PDB entry 5VIY | electron microscopy, 6.20 A resolution (low resolution: residue-level contacts below are approximate; hydrogen-bond / salt-bridge calls are withheld) | chains G and H of the 16 polymer chains in the assembly

# Chain G
Protein: BG1 Fab light chain
From: Homo sapiens
UniProt: P01834 (IGKC_HUMAN); residues 108-214 here correspond to UniProt positions 1-107 (UniProt number = residue number - 107)
Amino-acid sequence (214 residues; each row starts with the number of its first residue):
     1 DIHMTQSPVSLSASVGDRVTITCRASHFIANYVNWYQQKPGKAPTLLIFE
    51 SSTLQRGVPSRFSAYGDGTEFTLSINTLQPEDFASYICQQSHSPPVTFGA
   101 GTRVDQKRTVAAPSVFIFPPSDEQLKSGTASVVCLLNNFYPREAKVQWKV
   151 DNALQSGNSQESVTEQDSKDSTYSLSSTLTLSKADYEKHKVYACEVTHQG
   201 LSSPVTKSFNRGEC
Disordered / not traced: 15, 214
Cystine bridges: Cys23-Cys88, Cys134-Cys194

# Chain H
Protein: BG1 Fab heavy chain
From: Homo sapiens
UniProt: S6B291 (S6B291_HUMAN); residues 134-233 here correspond to UniProt positions 137-236 (UniProt number = residue number + 3)
Amino-acid sequence (233 residues; each row starts with the number of its first residue):
     1 AEQLVESGGGLVPPGRSLRLSCSASGFYFPDYAMAWVRQAPGQGLQWVGF
    51 MRGWAYGGSAQFAAFAVGKFAISRDDGRNVVYLDVKNPTFEDTGVYFCAR
   101 EQRNKDYRYGQEGFGYSYGMDVWGRGTTVVVSTASTKGPSVFPLAPSSKS
   151 TSGGTAALGCLVKDYFPEPVTVSWNSGALTSGVHTFPAVLQSSGLYSLSS
   201 VVTVPSSSLGTQTYICNVNHKPSNTKVDKRVEP
Disordered / not traced: 147-154, 210-211
Cystine bridges: Cys22-Cys98, Cys160-Cys216

# Interface between chain G and chain H
Residue-residue contacts (53):
  Asn34(G) - Ser117(H)
  Asn34(G) - Gly119(H)
  Gln38(G) - Gln39(H)
  Gln38(G) - Phe97(H)
  Ala43(G) - Trp123(H)
  Pro44(G) - Phe97(H)
  Pro44(G) - Trp123(H)
  Leu46(G) - Tyr118(H)
  Glu50(G) - Ser117(H)
  Glu50(G) - Tyr118(H)
  Gln55(G) - Gln102(H)
  Ser91(G) - Tyr116(H)
  Pro94(G) - Phe114(H)
  Pro95(G) - Trp47(H)
  Val96(G) - Trp47(H)
  Phe98(G) - Val37(H)
  Phe98(G) - Leu45(H)
  Phe98(G) - Trp47(H)
  Phe116(G) - Thr155(H)
  Phe116(G) - Ala156(H)
  Phe118(G) - Ala145(H)
  Phe118(G) - Pro146(H)
  Phe118(G) - Ala157(H)
  Pro119(G) - Ala145(H)
  Ser121(G) - Phe142(H)
  Ser121(G) - Pro143(H)
  Glu123(G) - Phe142(H)
  Glu123(G) - Pro143(H)
  Gln124(G) - Phe142(H)
  Gln124(G) - Pro143(H)
  Gln124(G) - Leu161(H)
  Ser127(G) - Phe142(H)
  Thr129(G) - Lys163(H)
  Ser131(G) - Leu161(H)
  Val133(G) - Leu144(H)
  Leu135(G) - Ala157(H)
  Leu135(G) - Phe186(H)
  Leu135(G) - Val201(H)
  Asn137(G) - His184(H)
  Asn137(G) - Thr203(H)
  Gln160(G) - Val189(H)
  Gln160(G) - Leu190(H)
  Gln160(G) - Gln191(H)
  Ser162(G) - Phe186(H)
  Ser162(G) - Pro187(H)
  Val163(G) - Pro187(H)
  Thr164(G) - Phe186(H)
  Ser174(G) - His184(H)
  Ser174(G) - Phe186(H)
  Leu175(G) - Phe186(H)
  Ser176(G) - Phe186(H)
  Ser176(G) - Ser199(H)
  Thr178(G) - Ser199(H)
Also at the interface, not in a pair above, chain G (37 interface residues in all): Tyr36, Lys42, Phe49, His92, Leu136
Also at the interface, not in a pair above, chain H (38 interface residues in all): Gln46, Gln61, Ala63, Met120, Gly124, Leu158, Ser197

# Overview
Chain G and chain H form an interface of 37 and 38 residues respectively.
Chain G is BG1 Fab light chain and chain H is BG1 Fab heavy chain, both from Homo sapiens; the structure,
BG505 SOSIP.664 in complex with broadly neutralizing antibodies BG1 and 8ANC195, was determined by electron
microscopy, deposited together with 5VVF and 5VJ6.
